9N81 - chains A and B of the 20 polymer chains in the assembly; structure by electron microscopy, 2.80 A resolution.

Chain A:
Molecule: X-ray repair cross-complementing protein 6
Organism: Homo sapiens
Notes: EC 3.6.4.-, 4.2.99.-
UniProt: P12956 (XRCC6_HUMAN); residues 1-609 here = UniProt positions 1-609
Chain sequence (612 residues; row label = number of the first residue in the row; numbers below 1 keep their minus sign (Gly-2 is residue -2)):
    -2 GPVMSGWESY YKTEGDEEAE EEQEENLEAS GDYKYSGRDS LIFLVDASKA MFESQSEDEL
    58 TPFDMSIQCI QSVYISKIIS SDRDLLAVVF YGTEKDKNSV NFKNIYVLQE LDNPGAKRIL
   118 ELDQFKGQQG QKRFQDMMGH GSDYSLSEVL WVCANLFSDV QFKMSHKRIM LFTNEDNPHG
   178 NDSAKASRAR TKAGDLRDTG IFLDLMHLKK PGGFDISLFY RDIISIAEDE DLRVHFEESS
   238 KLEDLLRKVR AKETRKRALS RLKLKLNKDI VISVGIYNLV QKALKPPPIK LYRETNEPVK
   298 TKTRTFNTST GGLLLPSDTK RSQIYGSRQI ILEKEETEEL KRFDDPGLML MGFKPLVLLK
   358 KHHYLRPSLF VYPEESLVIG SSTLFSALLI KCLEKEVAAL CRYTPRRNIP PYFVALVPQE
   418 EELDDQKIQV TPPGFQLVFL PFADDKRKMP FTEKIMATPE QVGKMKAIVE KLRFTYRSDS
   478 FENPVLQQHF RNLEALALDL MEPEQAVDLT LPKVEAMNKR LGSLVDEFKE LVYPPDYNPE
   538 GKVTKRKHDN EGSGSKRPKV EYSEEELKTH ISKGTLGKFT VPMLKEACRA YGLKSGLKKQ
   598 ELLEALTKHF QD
Unresolved in the structure: -2 to 0, 11-32, 539-609
Differences from the reference sequence: expression tag (-2 to 0)
Curated features (UniProtKB/Swiss-Prot):
  - region: Val578 to Glu583 (Interaction with BAX)
  - active site: Lys31 (Schiff-base intermediate with DNA)
  - modified residue: Ser2 (N-acetylserine), Ser6 (Phosphoserine), Ser27 (Phosphoserine), Lys31 (N6-acetyllysine), Ser51 (Phosphoserine), Ser306 (Phosphoserine), Lys317 (N6-acetyllysine), Lys331 (N6-acetyllysine), Lys338 (N6-acetyllysine), Thr455 (Phosphothreonine), Lys461 (N6-acetyllysine), Ser477 (Phosphoserine), Ser520 (Phosphoserine), Lys539 (N6-acetyllysine), Lys542 (N6-acetyllysine), Lys544 (N6-acetyllysine), Ser550 (Phosphoserine), Lys553 (N6-acetyllysine), Lys556 (N6-acetyllysine), Ser560 (Phosphoserine) and 1 more in UniProt
  - cross-link (Glycyl lysine isopeptide (Lys-Gly)): Lys287 (interchain with G-Cter in SUMO2), Lys317 (interchain with G-Cter in SUMO2), Lys556 (interchain with G-Cter in SUMO2)
  - mutagenesis: Lys31 (K31A: Diminishes the ability to form a Schiff base. Abolishes adduct formation; when associated with A-160 and A-164), Lys160 (K160A: Abolishes adduct formation; when associated with A-31 and A-160), Lys164 (K164A: Abolishes adduct formation; when associated with A-31 and A-164), Lys539 (K539Q: Complete loss of suppression of BAX-induced apoptosis; K539R: No effect on suppression of BAX-induced apoptosis), Lys542 (K542Q: Complete loss of suppression of BAX-induced apoptosis; K542R: No effect on suppression of BAX-induced apoptosis), Lys544 (K544R: No effect on suppression of BAX-induced apoptosis), Lys553 (K553Q: Partial loss of suppression of BAX-induced apoptosis; K553R: No effect on suppression of BAX-induced apoptosis), Lys556 (K556R: No effect on suppression of BAX-induced apoptosis), Lys570 (K570R: Loss of methylation; loss of anti-apoptotic activity; no effect on XRCC5 stabilization)

Chain B:
Molecule: X-ray repair cross-complementing protein 5
Organism: Homo sapiens
UniProt: P13010 (XRCC5_HUMAN); residues 1-732 here = UniProt positions 1-732
Chain sequence (732 residues; numbered 1 to 732; the number before each row is that of its first residue):
     1 MVRSGNKAAV VLCMDVGFTM SNSIPGIESP FEQAKKVITM FVQRQVFAEN KDEIALVLFG
    61 TDGTDNPLSG GDQYQNITVH RHLMLPDFDL LEDIESKIQP GSQQADFLDA LIVSMDVIQH
   121 ETIGKKFEKR HIEIFTDLSS RFSKSQLDII IHSLKKCDIS LQFFLPFSLG KEDGSGDRGD
   181 GPFRLGGHGP SFPLKGITEQ QKEGLEIVKM VMISLEGEDG LDEIYSFSES LRKLCVFKKI
   241 ERHSIHWPCR LTIGSNLSIR IAAYKSILQE RVKKTWTVVD AKTLKKEDIQ KETVYCLNDD
   301 DETEVLKEDI IQGFRYGSDI VPFSKVDEEQ MKYKSEGKCF SVLGFCKSSQ VQRRFFMGNQ
   361 VLKVFAARDD EAAAVALSSL IHALDDLDMV AIVRYAYDKR ANPQVGVAFP HIKHNYECLV
   421 YVQLPFMEDL RQYMFSSLKN SKKYAPTEAQ LNAVDALIDS MSLAKKDEKT DTLEDLFPTT
   481 KIPNPRFQRL FQCLLHRALH PREPLPPIQQ HIWNMLNPPA EVTTKSQIPL SKIKTLFPLI
   541 EAKKKDQVTA QEIFQDNHED GPTAKKLKTE QGGAHFSVSS LAEGSVTSVG SVNPAENFRV
   601 LVKQKKASFE EASNQLINHI EQFLDTNETP YFMKSIDCIR AFREEAIKFS EEQRFNNFLK
   661 ALQEKVEIKQ LNHFWEIVVQ DGITLITKEE ASGSSVTAEE AKKFLAPKDK PSGDTAAVFE
   721 EGGDVDDLLD MI
Unresolved in the structure: 1-5, 171-195, 543-732
Curated features (UniProtKB/Swiss-Prot):
  - region: Leu138 to Leu165 (Leucine-zipper)
  - motif: Glu720 to Leu728 (EEXXXDL motif)
  - modified residue: Lys144 (N6-acetyllysine), Ser255 (Phosphoserine), Ser258 (Phosphoserine), Lys265 (N6-acetyllysine), Ser318 (Phosphoserine), Lys332 (N6-acetyllysine), Thr535 (Phosphothreonine), Ser577 (Phosphoserine), Ser579 (Phosphoserine), Ser580 (Phosphoserine), Lys660 (N6-acetyllysine), Lys665 (N6-acetyllysine), Thr715 (Phosphothreonine)
  - cross-link (Glycyl lysine isopeptide (Lys-Gly)): Lys195 (interchain with G-Cter in SUMO2), Lys532 (interchain with G-Cter in SUMO2), Lys534 (interchain with G-Cter in SUMO2), Lys566 (interchain with G-Cter in SUMO2), Lys568 (interchain with G-Cter in SUMO2), Lys669 (interchain with G-Cter in SUMO2), Lys688 (interchain with G-Cter in SUMO2)
  - mutagenesis: Glu720 to Glu721 (Abolishes interaction with PRKDC and its recruitment to sites of DNA damage), Asp726 to Asp727 (Abolishes interaction with PRKDC and its recruitment to sites of DNA damage)

Interface between chain A and chain B:
Residue-residue contacts - 353 pairs, chain A then chain B:
  Ile75(A) - Tyr316(B)  hydrophobic
  Asp79(A) - Arg315(B)  salt bridge
  Pro111(A) - Gly317(B)
  Pro111(A) - Ser318(B)
  Gly112(A) - Asp319(B)
  Ala113(A) - Asp319(B)  hydrogen bond (backbone-side chain)
  Lys114(A) - Ser318(B)
  Lys114(A) - Asp319(B)  salt bridge
  Arg247(A) - Glu428(B)
  Ala248(A) - Met427(B)  hydrophobic
  Ala248(A) - Glu428(B)
  Glu250(A) - Gln432(B)  hydrogen bond
  Thr251(A) - Arg431(B)
  Thr251(A) - Tyr433(B)
  Arg252(A) - Tyr433(B)
  Lys253(A) - Tyr433(B)
  Lys253(A) - Met434(B)  hydrogen bond (side chain-backbone)
  Lys253(A) - Phe435(B)
  Lys260(A) - Glu541(B)  salt bridge
  Leu263(A) - Leu457(B)  hydrophobic
  Leu263(A) - Leu530(B)
  Asn264(A) - Leu530(B)
  Asp266(A) - Lys534(B)
  Ile267(A) - Leu530(B)
  Ile267(A) - Ile533(B)  hydrophobic
  Ile267(A) - Leu539(B)  hydrophobic
  Val268(A) - Leu539(B)
  Ile269(A) - Leu539(B)  hydrophobic
  Tyr274(A) - Phe435(B)  hydrophobic
  Asn275(A) - Arg431(B)
  Asn275(A) - Tyr433(B)
  Leu276(A) - Arg431(B)  hydrogen bond (backbone-backbone)
  Leu276(A) - Tyr433(B)  hydrophobic
  Leu276(A) - Phe435(B)  hydrophobic
  Val277(A) - Phe355(B)  hydrophobic
  Val277(A) - Met357(B)  hydrophobic
  Val277(A) - Asp429(B)
  Gln278(A) - Asp429(B)  hydrogen bond (backbone-backbone)
  Gln278(A) - Arg431(B)
  Lys279(A) - Met357(B)
  Lys279(A) - Asp429(B)
  Ala280(A) - Glu428(B)
  Ala280(A) - Asp429(B)  hydrogen bond (backbone-side chain)
  Lys282(A) - Glu328(B)  salt bridge
  Pro283(A) - Phe314(B)
  Pro285(A) - Gln312(B)
  Pro285(A) - Gly313(B)
  Pro285(A) - Phe314(B)  hydrophobic
  Ile286(A) - Ile311(B)
  Ile286(A) - Gln312(B)
  Ile286(A) - Gly313(B)  hydrogen bond (backbone-backbone)
  Ile286(A) - Ile320(B)  hydrophobic
  Lys287(A) - Ile310(B)
  Lys287(A) - Ile311(B)
  Leu288(A) - Ile310(B)
  Leu288(A) - Ile311(B)  hydrogen bond (backbone-backbone)
  Leu288(A) - Ile320(B)  hydrophobic
  Tyr289(A) - Val305(B)  hydrophobic
  Tyr289(A) - Asp309(B)
  Arg290(A) - Glu308(B)  salt bridge
  Arg290(A) - Asp309(B)  salt bridge
  Arg290(A) - Ile311(B)
  Glu291(A) - Asp309(B)
  Asn293(A) - Pro322(B)
  Val296(A) - Cys296(B)
  Lys297(A) - Val294(B)
  Lys297(A) - Tyr295(B)
  Lys297(A) - Cys296(B)
  Lys297(A) - Leu297(B)  hydrogen bond (side chain-backbone)
  Lys297(A) - Asn298(B)  hydrogen bond
  Thr298(A) - Val294(B)
  Thr298(A) - Tyr295(B)
  Lys299(A) - Thr293(B)
  Lys299(A) - Val294(B)  hydrogen bond (backbone-backbone)
  Lys299(A) - Cys296(B)
  Lys299(A) - Glu302(B)  salt bridge
  Thr300(A) - Lys291(B)
  Thr300(A) - Glu292(B)
  Thr300(A) - Thr293(B)
  Arg301(A) - Lys291(B)
  Arg301(A) - Glu292(B)  salt bridge
  Arg301(A) - Val294(B)
  Thr302(A) - Ile289(B)
  Thr302(A) - Gln290(B)  hydrogen bond (side chain-backbone)
  Phe303(A) - Ile289(B)
  Phe303(A) - Gln290(B)  hydrogen bond (backbone-backbone)
  Phe303(A) - Glu292(B)
  Asn304(A) - Asp288(B)
  Thr305(A) - Glu287(B)
  Thr305(A) - Asp288(B)  hydrogen bond (backbone-backbone)
  Thr305(A) - Ile289(B)
  Leu311(A) - Ile289(B)  hydrophobic
  Asp315(A) - Ala281(B)
  Thr316(A) - Val278(B)
  Thr316(A) - Val279(B)
  Thr316(A) - Ile289(B)
  Lys317(A) - Thr277(B)
  Lys317(A) - Val278(B)
  Lys317(A) - Val279(B)  hydrogen bond (backbone-backbone)
  Arg318(A) - Trp276(B)
  Arg318(A) - Thr277(B)
  Ser319(A) - Trp276(B)
  Ser319(A) - Thr277(B)  hydrogen bond (backbone-backbone)
  Ser319(A) - Val279(B)
  Gln320(A) - Thr275(B)
  Gln320(A) - Trp276(B)
  Gln320(A) - Leu494(B)
  Ile321(A) - Lys274(B)  hydrogen bond (backbone-side chain)
  Tyr322(A) - Phe47(B)  hydrophobic
  Tyr322(A) - Phe88(B)
  Tyr322(A) - Lys274(B)
  Tyr322(A) - Phe491(B)
  Tyr322(A) - Leu494(B)  hydrophobic
  Gly323(A) - Asp87(B)
  Gly323(A) - Phe88(B)
  Ser324(A) - Asp87(B)
  Arg325(A) - Phe88(B)
  Arg325(A) - Glu92(B)  salt bridge
  Arg325(A) - Ala498(B)  hydrogen bond (side chain-backbone)
  Gln326(A) - Leu284(B)
  Ile327(A) - Leu494(B)  hydrophobic
  Ile327(A) - Arg497(B)
  Ile327(A) - Ala498(B)  hydrophobic
  Ile328(A) - Val279(B)  hydrophobic
  Ile328(A) - Arg497(B)
  Leu329(A) - Arg497(B)
  Glu333(A) - Arg497(B)  salt bridge
  Glu333(A) - Leu505(B)
  Thr334(A) - Trp276(B)
  Glu336(A) - Arg489(B)  salt bridge
  Glu336(A) - Leu505(B)
  Leu337(A) - Trp276(B)  hydrophobic
  Leu337(A) - Arg489(B)
  Leu337(A) - Leu490(B)  hydrophobic
  Leu337(A) - Cys493(B)  hydrophobic
  Leu337(A) - Leu505(B)  hydrophobic
  Lys338(A) - Arg486(B)
  Arg339(A) - Ile508(B)
  Phe340(A) - Pro485(B)
  Phe340(A) - Arg489(B)
  Phe340(A) - Trp513(B)
  Leu347(A) - Met461(B)  hydrophobic
  Met348(A) - Met461(B)
  Met348(A) - Leu516(B)
  Met348(A) - Asn517(B)
  Met348(A) - Pro518(B)
  Gly349(A) - Met461(B)
  Gly349(A) - Leu463(B)
  Phe350(A) - Ile458(B)  hydrophobic
  Phe350(A) - Met461(B)  hydrogen bond (backbone-backbone)
  Phe350(A) - Ser462(B)
  Phe350(A) - Leu463(B)  hydrogen bond (backbone-backbone)
  Lys351(A) - Asp475(B)  salt bridge
  Lys351(A) - Phe477(B)  hydrogen bond (side chain-backbone)
  Pro352(A) - Ala464(B)
  Leu355(A) - Ala464(B)  hydrophobic
  Leu355(A) - Asp475(B)
  Lys357(A) - Arg353(B)
  Lys358(A) - Phe409(B)
  His359(A) - Ile267(B)
  His359(A) - Val361(B)
  His359(A) - His411(B)
  His359(A) - Val420(B)
  His360(A) - Ile267(B)
  His360(A) - Arg353(B)  hydrogen bond (backbone-side chain)
  Tyr361(A) - Ile267(B)
  Tyr361(A) - Arg353(B)
  Tyr361(A) - Phe356(B)  hydrogen bond (side chain-backbone)
  Tyr361(A) - Met357(B)  hydrogen bond (side chain-backbone)
  Tyr361(A) - Gly358(B)  hydrogen bond (side chain-backbone)
  Tyr361(A) - Val361(B)
  Tyr361(A) - Val422(B)  hydrophobic
  Leu362(A) - Ile267(B)  hydrophobic
  Leu362(A) - Leu268(B)
  Leu362(A) - Gln269(B)
  Arg363(A) - Gln269(B)
  Pro364(A) - Gly358(B)
  Phe367(A) - Phe435(B)  hydrophobic
  Tyr369(A) - Phe435(B)  hydrophobic
  Tyr369(A) - Ser436(B)  hydrogen bond (side chain-backbone)
  Glu372(A) - Tyr444(B)  hydrogen bond
  Ser373(A) - Ala542(B)
  Leu374(A) - Glu541(B)
  Leu374(A) - Ala542(B)  hydrogen bond (backbone-backbone)
  Val375(A) - Leu539(B)  hydrophobic
  Val375(A) - Ile540(B)
  Val375(A) - Glu541(B)
  Ile376(A) - Pro538(B)
  Ile376(A) - Leu539(B)
  Ile376(A) - Ile540(B)  hydrogen bond (backbone-backbone)
  Gly377(A) - Leu539(B)
  Ser378(A) - Leu539(B)
  Ser379(A) - Tyr444(B)
  Thr380(A) - Tyr444(B)
  Thr380(A) - Pro446(B)
  Thr380(A) - Gln450(B)
  Leu381(A) - Phe537(B)  hydrophobic
  Ser383(A) - Leu438(B)
  Ser383(A) - Tyr444(B)
  Ala384(A) - Pro446(B)  hydrophobic
  Ala384(A) - Val454(B)  hydrophobic
  Leu385(A) - Val454(B)  hydrophobic
  Ile387(A) - Lys439(B)
  Lys388(A) - Leu451(B)
  Lys388(A) - Val454(B)
  Lys388(A) - Asp455(B)  salt bridge
  Lys388(A) - Ile458(B)
  Glu391(A) - Asp455(B)
  Lys392(A) - Asp455(B)  salt bridge
  Lys392(A) - Ile458(B)
  Lys392(A) - Asp459(B)  salt bridge
  Leu397(A) - Leu463(B)  hydrophobic
  Leu397(A) - Phe477(B)  hydrophobic
  Leu397(A) - Thr479(B)
  Arg399(A) - Trp513(B)
  Arg399(A) - Leu516(B)  hydrogen bond (side chain-backbone)
  Arg399(A) - Asn517(B)
  Pro407(A) - Arg486(B)
  Tyr409(A) - Gln269(B)
  Phe410(A) - Phe477(B)  hydrophobic
  Phe410(A) - Ile482(B)  hydrophobic
  Phe410(A) - Leu516(B)
  Gln416(A) - Arg354(B)
  Glu418(A) - Ser437(B)  hydrogen bond
  Gln426(A) - Met434(B)
  Gln426(A) - Phe435(B)  hydrogen bond (side chain-backbone)
  Val427(A) - Arg354(B)
  Thr428(A) - Arg354(B)  hydrogen bond
  Pro429(A) - Phe435(B)  hydrophobic
  Pro430(A) - Ser436(B)
  Gln433(A) - Arg354(B)
  Leu437(A) - Thr479(B)
  Pro438(A) - Thr479(B)
  Pro438(A) - Thr480(B)
  Phe439(A) - Thr480(B)
  Phe439(A) - Ile482(B)
  Phe439(A) - Asn484(B)
  Phe439(A) - Pro485(B)
  Ala440(A) - Lys239(B)
  Ala440(A) - Thr480(B)  hydrogen bond (backbone-backbone)
  Ala440(A) - Lys481(B)
  Ala440(A) - Ile482(B)  hydrogen bond (backbone-backbone)
  Asp441(A) - Glu270(B)
  Asp441(A) - Asn484(B)  hydrogen bond (side chain-backbone)
  Asp441(A) - Phe487(B)
  Asp442(A) - Ser266(B)
  Asp442(A) - Ile267(B)
  Asp442(A) - Leu268(B)  hydrogen bond (backbone-backbone)
  Asp442(A) - Gln269(B)
  Asp442(A) - Glu270(B)  hydrogen bond (side chain-backbone)
  Lys443(A) - Ser266(B)
  Lys443(A) - Ile267(B)
  Lys443(A) - Thr480(B)
  Arg444(A) - Arg242(B)
  Arg444(A) - Ser244(B)
  Arg444(A) - Lys265(B)
  Arg444(A) - Ser266(B)  hydrogen bond (backbone-backbone)
  Arg444(A) - Leu268(B)
  Arg444(A) - Glu270(B)  salt bridge
  Met446(A) - Tyr264(B)  hydrophobic
  Met446(A) - Lys265(B)
  Met446(A) - Ser266(B)
  Pro447(A) - Tyr264(B)
  Pro447(A) - Arg368(B)
  Phe448(A) - Asn415(B)
  Thr449(A) - Phe365(B)
  Lys451(A) - Lys413(B)  hydrogen bond (side chain-backbone)
  Lys451(A) - His414(B)
  Lys451(A) - Asn415(B)
  Lys451(A) - Glu417(B)  salt bridge
  Ile452(A) - Val375(B)  hydrophobic
  Ile452(A) - Ser378(B)  hydrogen bond (backbone-side chain)
  Ile452(A) - Glu417(B)
  Met453(A) - Ser378(B)
  Met453(A) - His382(B)  hydrogen bond
  Ala454(A) - Ser378(B)  hydrogen bond (backbone-side chain)
  Ala454(A) - Ser379(B)
  Gln458(A) - Val375(B)
  Gln458(A) - Ser379(B)
  Val459(A) - His382(B)
  Val459(A) - Ala383(B)
  Met462(A) - Ile253(B)  hydrophobic
  Met462(A) - Ser379(B)
  Met462(A) - Leu380(B)  hydrophobic
  Met462(A) - Ala383(B)  hydrophobic
  Lys463(A) - Ala383(B)
  Lys463(A) - Asp386(B)  salt bridge
  Lys463(A) - Leu387(B)
  Val466(A) - Phe345(B)  hydrophobic
  Val466(A) - Met389(B)  hydrophobic
  Glu467(A) - Leu387(B)
  Leu469(A) - Ile253(B)  hydrophobic
  Leu469(A) - Phe345(B)  hydrogen bond (backbone-backbone)
  Arg470(A) - Phe345(B)
  Arg470(A) - Met389(B)
  Phe471(A) - Gly344(B)
  Phe471(A) - Phe345(B)  hydrogen bond (backbone-backbone)
  Phe471(A) - Cys346(B)
  Phe471(A) - Ile392(B)  hydrophobic
  Thr472(A) - Gln350(B)
  Tyr473(A) - Cys346(B)  hydrophobic
  Tyr473(A) - Gln350(B)  hydrogen bond (backbone-side chain)
  Tyr473(A) - Val351(B)  hydrophobic
  Tyr473(A) - Leu424(B)
  Ser475(A) - Phe355(B)
  Ser475(A) - Pro425(B)
  Ser475(A) - Leu430(B)
  Asp476(A) - Leu430(B)
  Phe478(A) - Leu343(B)  hydrophobic
  Phe478(A) - Phe426(B)
  Phe478(A) - Met427(B)  hydrogen bond (backbone-backbone)
  Glu479(A) - Phe426(B)
  Glu479(A) - Met427(B)
  Asn480(A) - Phe426(B)
  Asn480(A) - Glu428(B)
  Pro481(A) - Tyr333(B)  hydrophobic
  Val482(A) - Tyr333(B)  hydrophobic
  Gln484(A) - Glu428(B)  hydrogen bond
  Gln485(A) - Met331(B)
  His486(A) - Phe314(B)
  Asn489(A) - Met331(B)  hydrogen bond (side chain-backbone)
  Leu490(A) - Phe314(B)  hydrophobic
  Leu490(A) - Arg315(B)
  Leu490(A) - Tyr316(B)  hydrophobic
  Glu491(A) - Tyr316(B)
  Leu493(A) - Val321(B)  hydrophobic
  Leu493(A) - Phe323(B)  hydrophobic
  Ala494(A) - Tyr316(B)  hydrophobic
  Ala494(A) - Val321(B)  hydrophobic
  Asp505(A) - Tyr333(B)  hydrogen bond
  Asp505(A) - Arg394(B)  salt bridge
  Thr507(A) - Leu343(B)
  Thr507(A) - Arg394(B)
  Thr507(A) - Val405(B)
  Pro509(A) - Ser341(B)
  Pro509(A) - Leu343(B)
  Val511(A) - Ser255(B)
  Met514(A) - Val342(B)
  Met514(A) - Leu343(B)
  Asn515(A) - Ser255(B)
  Val522(A) - Asn256(B)
  Lys526(A) - Asn256(B)  hydrogen bond (side chain-backbone)
  Val529(A) - Ala372(B)
  Val529(A) - Val375(B)  hydrophobic
  Val529(A) - Ala376(B)
  Tyr530(A) - Ser258(B)  hydrogen bond (side chain-backbone)
  Tyr530(A) - Ile259(B)
  Tyr530(A) - Ala372(B)  hydrophobic
  Tyr530(A) - Ala376(B)
  Tyr534(A) - Arg260(B)
  Tyr534(A) - Asp370(B)  hydrogen bond
  Tyr534(A) - Ala372(B)  hydrophobic
  Glu537(A) - Arg250(B)  salt bridge
Interface residues without a listed pair, chain A (186 interface residues in all): Ile72, Pro295, Ser306, Ser365, Pro370, Phe382, Leu386, Cys389, Val394, Val435, Lys445, Ile465, Leu508, Phe525, Pro531, Pro536
Interface residues without a listed pair, chain B (188 interface residues in all): Val46, Glu49, Asp89, Ile240, His243, Gly254, Leu257, Lys347, Ser348, Asn359, Gln360, Lys363, Glu371, Ala373, Ala374, Leu384, Asn402, Pro403, Ile412, Lys443, Ala445, Leu473, Pro483, Ile512, Val522

In short:
Chain A and chain B form an interface of 186 and 188 residues respectively, with 53 hydrogen bonds and 20 salt
bridges. Polar contacts include Asp79(A)-Arg315(B), Lys114(A)-Asp319(B) and Lys260(A)-Glu541(B).
Here chain A is X-ray repair cross-complementing protein 6 and chain B is X-ray repair cross-complementing
protein 5, both from Homo sapiens. Entry 9N81 (A gap-filling complex with Pol mu engaged in the NHEJ Pathway)
was determined by electron microscopy (same publication as 9CQ3, 9CQ6, 9CQC, 9N82 and 9N83).
